PDB entry 1KK4 | X-ray diffraction, 2.70 A resolution | chains B and C of the 3 polymer chains in the assembly

[Chain B (and C)]
Protein: Streptogramin A acetyltransferase
Organism: Enterococcus faecium
Notes: EC 2.3.1.-; chain C of this document is another copy of the same molecule, construct and numbering; everything in this record applies to it too
UniProt: P50870 (VATD_ENTFC); numbering as in UniProt (aligned over 1-209)
Amino-acid sequence (209 residues; each row starts with the number of its first residue):
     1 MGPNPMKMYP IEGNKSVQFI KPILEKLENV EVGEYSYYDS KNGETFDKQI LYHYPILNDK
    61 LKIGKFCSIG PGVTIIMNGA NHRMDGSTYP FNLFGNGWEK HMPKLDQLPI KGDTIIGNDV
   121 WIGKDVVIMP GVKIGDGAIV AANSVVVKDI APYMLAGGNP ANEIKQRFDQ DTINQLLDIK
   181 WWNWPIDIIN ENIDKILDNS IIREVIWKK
Disordered / not traced: 206-209
UniProt features mapped onto this chain:
  - active site: H82
  - mutagenesis: H82 (H82A: 105-fold decrease in activity)
Residues lining bound ligands:
  - acetyl coenzyme A (ACO), molecule 1: Y37, D39, S68, I69, G70, P71, W121, I122, G123, K124, I139, A141, A142, S144, L155, G157, G158, I164
  - acetyl coenzyme A (ACO), molecule 2: Y52, A80, N81, H82, M84, K111, M129, V147, K148, P160

[Interface between chain B and chain C]
Residue-residue contacts (59):
  M1(B) - N96(C)
  M1(B) - G97(C)
  M1(B) - W98(C)
  M1(B) - K100(C)  hydrogen bond
  G2(B) - N96(C)  hydrogen bond (backbone-backbone)
  G2(B) - W98(C)
  P3(B) - F94(C)  hydrophobic
  P3(B) - N96(C)
  P3(B) - W98(C)
  I11(B) - L93(C)
  V17(B) - F94(C)  hydrophobic
  F19(B) - Y89(C)
  F19(B) - F94(C)  hydrophobic
  Y35(B) - Y89(C)  hydrogen bond (backbone-side chain)
  Y35(B) - W98(C)  hydrophobic
  Y37(B) - H82(C)
  Y37(B) - Y89(C)  hydrophobic
  Y37(B) - P90(C)
  Y37(B) - F94(C)  hydrophobic
  F66(B) - Y89(C)
  F66(B) - F91(C)  hydrophobic
  S68(B) - H82(C)
  S68(B) - T88(C)
  S68(B) - Y89(C)
  S68(B) - P90(C)
  D119(B) - S87(C)  hydrogen bond
  D119(B) - T88(C)
  W121(B) - A80(C)
  W121(B) - H82(C)
  W121(B) - T88(C)
  I139(B) - T88(C)
  N143(B) - V127(C)
  N143(B) - N159(C)  hydrogen bond (backbone-side chain)
  G158(B) - N159(C)
  G158(B) - P160(C)
  N159(B) - N159(C)  hydrogen bond (backbone-backbone)
  R167(B) - M84(C)  hydrogen bond (side chain-backbone)
  R167(B) - G86(C)  hydrogen bond (side chain-backbone)
  R167(B) - T88(C)
  F168(B) - M84(C)
  F168(B) - D85(C)
  W181(B) - S87(C)
  N190(B) - W98(C)  hydrogen bond
  I193(B) - F91(C)  hydrophobic
  I193(B) - W98(C)
  I193(B) - H101(C)
  D194(B) - H101(C)  salt bridge
  I196(B) - G86(C)
  I196(B) - S87(C)  hydrogen bond (backbone-backbone)
  L197(B) - R83(C)
  L197(B) - D85(C)
  L197(B) - G86(C)  hydrogen bond (backbone-backbone)
  L197(B) - S87(C)
  L197(B) - F91(C)  hydrophobic
  L197(B) - H101(C)
  D198(B) - R83(C)
  D198(B) - D85(C)
  N199(B) - D85(C)
  N199(B) - G86(C)
Interface residues without a listed pair, chain B (32 interface residues in all): P10, C67, P71, K124, A142, I186
Interface residues without a listed pair, chain C (28 interface residues in all): L51, Y52, I76, N81, G95, M129, V145

[Summary]
32 residues of chain B and 28 residues of chain C are in contact, with 11 hydrogen bonds and 1 salt bridge.
Polar contacts include D194(B)-H101(C), M1(B)-K100(C) and Y35(B)-Y89(C). Ligands of chain B: acetyl coenzyme
A.
Chain B and chain C are both Streptogramin A acetyltransferase (Enterococcus faecium); the structure, Crystal
Structure of Vat(D) in Complex with Acetyl-CoA, was determined by X-ray diffraction together with 1KHR, 1KK5
and 1KK6 from the same study.
